PDB entry 8UOT | electron microscopy, 3.70 A resolution | chains 7 and N of the 30 polymer chains in the assembly

[Chain 7]
Molecule: General transcription and DNA repair factor IIH helicase subunit XPB
Source organism: Saccharomyces cerevisiae
Notes: EC 3.6.4.12
UniProtKB: Q00578 (RAD25_YEAST); residue numbers follow UniProt; this construct covers 1-843
Sequence (843 residues; numbered 1 to 843; the number before each row is that of its first residue):
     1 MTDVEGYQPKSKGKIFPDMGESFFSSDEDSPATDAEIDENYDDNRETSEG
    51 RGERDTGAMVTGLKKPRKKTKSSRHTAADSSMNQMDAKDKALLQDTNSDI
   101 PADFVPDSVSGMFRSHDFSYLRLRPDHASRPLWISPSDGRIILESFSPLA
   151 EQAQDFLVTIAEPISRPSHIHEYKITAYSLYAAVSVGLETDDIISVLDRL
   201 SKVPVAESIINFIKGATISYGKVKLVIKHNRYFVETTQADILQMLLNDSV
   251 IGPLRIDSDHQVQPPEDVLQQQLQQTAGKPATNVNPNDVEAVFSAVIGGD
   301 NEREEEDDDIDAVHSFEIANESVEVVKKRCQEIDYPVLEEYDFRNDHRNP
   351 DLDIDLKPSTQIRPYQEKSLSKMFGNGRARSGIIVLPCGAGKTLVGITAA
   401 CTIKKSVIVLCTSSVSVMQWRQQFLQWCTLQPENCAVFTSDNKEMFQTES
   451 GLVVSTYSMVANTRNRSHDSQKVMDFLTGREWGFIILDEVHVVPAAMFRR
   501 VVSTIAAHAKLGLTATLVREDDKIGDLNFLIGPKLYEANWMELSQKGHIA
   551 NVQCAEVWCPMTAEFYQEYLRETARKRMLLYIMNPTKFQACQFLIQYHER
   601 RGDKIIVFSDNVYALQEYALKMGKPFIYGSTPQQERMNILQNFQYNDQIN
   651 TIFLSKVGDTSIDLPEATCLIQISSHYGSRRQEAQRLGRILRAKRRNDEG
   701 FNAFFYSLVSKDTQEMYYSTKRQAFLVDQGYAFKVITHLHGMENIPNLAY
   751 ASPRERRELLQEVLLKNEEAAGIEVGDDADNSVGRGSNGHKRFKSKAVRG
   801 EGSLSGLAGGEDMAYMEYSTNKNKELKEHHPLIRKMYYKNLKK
Disordered / not traced: 1-99, 253-312, 768-843
UniProt features mapped onto this chain:
  - motif: Lys64 to His75 (Nuclear localization signal), Asp488 to His491 (DEAH box)
  - binding site (ATP): Leu386 to Thr393
  - modified residue: Ser752 (Phosphoserine)
  - natural variant: Trp427 (W427L: In suppressor mutant)
  - mutagenesis: Lys392 (K392R: Lethal in vivo. Defective in translation in vitro), Glu489 (E489Q: Loss of DNA translocase function of TFHII), Val798 to Lys843 (Increased UV sensitivity)
Bound ions: Mg2+ near Ser655 (its only coordinating residue here)

[Chain N]
Molecule: non-template DNA strand
Sequence (64 nucleotides; each row starts with the number of its first residue; numbers below 1 keep their minus sign (DG-9 is residue -9)):
    -9 GGTGAAAACATATAAAAAGGGCTCTACATTCATTTTTTCATCGATGAGTA
    41 CTTTACTTGTTATC

[Interface between chain 7 and chain N]
Contacting residue pairs - 9 pairs, chain 7 then chain N:
  Arg464(7) - DT43(N)  hydrogen bond to the base
  Arg464(7) - DT44(N)  hydrogen bond to the sugar
  Thr573(7) - DT50(N)  phosphate contact
  Ala574(7) - DG49(N)  phosphate contact
  Arg575(7) - DT48(N)  base contact
  Arg575(7) - DG49(N)  hydrogen bond to the base
  Gln634(7) - DT39(N)  base contact
  His676(7) - DT48(N)  salt bridge to the phosphate
  Tyr677(7) - DT48(N)  sugar contact
Other interface residues (no listed pair), chain 7 (8 interface residues in all): Asn465
Other interface residues (no listed pair), chain N (8 interface residues in all): DA45, DT47

[Summary]
Chain 7 and chain N each contribute 8 residues to their interface, with 3 hydrogen bonds and 1 salt bridge.
Polar pairs include Arg464(7)-DT43(N), Arg575(7)-DG49(N) and Arg464(7)-DT44(N). Curated annotation (UniProt)
lists 8 ATP-binding residues and 4 mutagenesis sites on chain 7.
Chain 7 is General transcription and DNA repair factor IIH helicase subunit XPB (Saccharomyces cerevisiae) and
chain N is non-template DNA strand; the structure, Composite map of PICdeltaTFIIK form1, was determined by
electron microscopy (same publication as 8UOQ).
